PDB entry 8J4Z | electron microscopy, 2.73 A resolution | chains J and E of the 12 polymer chains in the assembly

# Chain J
Protein: Methylcrotonoyl-CoA carboxylase beta chain, mitochondrial
From: Homo sapiens
Notes: EC 6.4.1.4
UniProt: Q9HCC0 (MCCB_HUMAN); numbering as in UniProt (aligned over 1-563)
Amino-acid sequence (563 residues; each row starts with the number of its first residue):
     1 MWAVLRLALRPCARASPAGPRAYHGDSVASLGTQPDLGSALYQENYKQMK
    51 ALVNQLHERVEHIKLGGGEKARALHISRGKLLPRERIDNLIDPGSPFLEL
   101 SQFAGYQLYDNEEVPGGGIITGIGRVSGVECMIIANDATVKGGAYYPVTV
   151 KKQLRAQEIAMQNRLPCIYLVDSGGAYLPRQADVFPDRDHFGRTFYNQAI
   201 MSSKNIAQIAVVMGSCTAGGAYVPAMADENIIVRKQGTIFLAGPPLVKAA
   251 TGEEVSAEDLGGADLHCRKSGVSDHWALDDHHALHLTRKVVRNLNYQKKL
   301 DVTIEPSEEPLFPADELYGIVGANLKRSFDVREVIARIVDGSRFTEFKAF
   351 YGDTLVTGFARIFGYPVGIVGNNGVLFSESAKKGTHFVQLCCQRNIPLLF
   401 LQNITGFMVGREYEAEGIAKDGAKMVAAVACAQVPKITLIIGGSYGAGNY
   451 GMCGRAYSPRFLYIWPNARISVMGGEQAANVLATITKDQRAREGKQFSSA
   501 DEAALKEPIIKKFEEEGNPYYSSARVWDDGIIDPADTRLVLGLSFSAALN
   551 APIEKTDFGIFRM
Disordered / not traced: 1-22
Residues lining bound ligands:
  - BTI (5-(hexahydro-2-oxo-1H-thieno[3,4-d]imidazol-6-yl)pentanal), molecule 1: Ala218, Tyr222, Leu241, Leu246, Ala250
  - BTI, molecule 2: Thr405, Gly406, Phe407, Val409, Tyr445, Gly446, Ala447, Gly448, Val472, Met473, Gln477
  - TW3 (S-[2-[3-[[(2R)-4-[[[(2S,3S,4S,5S)-5-(6-aminopurin-9-yl)-4-oxidanyl-3-phosphonooxy-oxolan-2-yl]methoxy-oxidanyl-phosphoryl]oxy-oxidanyl-phosphoryl]oxy-3,3-dimethyl-2-oxidanyl-butanoyl]amino]propanoylamino]ethyl] 3-methylbut-2-enethioate), molecule 1: Arg78, Ala138, Lys141, Gly142, Ala144, Gly174, Gly175, Ala176, Tyr177, Leu178, Phe191, Ser215, Thr217, Ala218, Gly219
  - TW3, molecule 2: Gly446, Ala447, Tyr450, Val472, Met473, Val481, Leu482, Ile485, Gln489, Arg492
Curated features (UniProtKB/Swiss-Prot):
  - region: Arg343 to Asn372 (Acyl-CoA binding)
  - modified residue: Lys70 (N6-acetyllysine), Lys141 (N6-succinyllysine), Lys495 (N6-acetyllysine), Lys511 (N6-acetyllysine)
  - natural variant: Ser39 (S39F: In MCC2D), Gly68 (G68V: In MCC2D; uncertain significance), Glu99 (E99Q: In MCC2D), Ser101 (S101F: In MCC2D), Gly105 (G105R: In MCC2D; uncertain significance), Gly118 (deletion: In MCC2D), Cys131 (C131F: In MCC2D), Thr139 (T139I: In MCC2D), Tyr146 (Y146N: In MCC2D), Lys152 (K152T: In MCC2D), Arg155 (R155Q: In MCC2D; R155W: In MCC2D), Asn163 (N163D: In MCC2D; uncertain significance), 42 further natural variant entries in UniProt
What the authors report for this chain:
  - binding site for BTI: Ala218, Leu241, Ala242, Leu246, Ala250, Phe407, Val409, Tyr445, Ala447, Met473
  - mutagenesis - L241R, A242F: decreased catalytic activity on TW3
  - catalytic residues: Phe407, Ala447 (proposed by the authors, not directly observed)

# Chain E
Protein: Methylcrotonoyl-CoA carboxylase subunit alpha, mitochondrial
From: Homo sapiens
Notes: EC 6.4.1.4
UniProt: Q96RQ3 (MCCA_HUMAN); residues 1-725 here = UniProt positions 1-725
Amino-acid sequence (725 residues; each row starts with the number of its first residue):
     1 MAAASAVSVLLVAAERNRWHRLPSLLLPPRTWVWRQRTMKYTTATGRNIT
    51 KVLIANRGEIACRVMRTAKKLGVQTVAVYSEADRNSMHVDMADEAYSIGP
   101 APSQQSYLSMEKIIQVAKTSAAQAIHPGCGFLSENMEFAELCKQEGIIFI
   151 GPPPSAIRDMGIKSTSKSIMAAAGVPVVEGYHGEDQSDQCLKEHARRIGY
   201 PVMIKAVRGGGGKGMRIVRSEQEFQEQLESARREAKKSFNDDAMLIEKFV
   251 DTPRHVEVQVFGDHHGNAVYLFERDCSVQRRHQKIIEEAPAPGIKSEVRK
   301 KLGEAAVRAAKAVNYVGAGTVEFIMDSKHNFCFMEMNTRLQVEHPVTEMI
   351 TGTDLVEWQLRIAAGEKIPLSQEEITLQGHAFEARIYAEDPSNNFMPVAG
   401 PLVHLSTPRADPSTRIETGVRQGDEVSVHYDPMIAKLVVWAADRQAALTK
   451 LRYSLRQYNIVGLHTNIDFLLNLSGHPEFEAGNVHTDFIPQHHKQLLLSR
   501 KAAAKESLCQAALGLILKEKAMTDTFTLQAHDQFSPFSSSSGRRLNISYT
   551 RNMTLKDGKNNVAIAVTYNHDGSYSMQIEDKTFQVLGNLYSEGDCTYLKC
   601 SVNGVASKAKLIILENTIYLFSKEGSIEIDIPVPKYLSSVSSQETQGGPL
   651 APMTGTIEKVFVKAGDKVKAGDSLMVMIAMKMEHTIKSPKDGTVKKVFYR
   701 EGAQANRHTPLVEFEEEESDKRESE
Disordered / not traced: 1-45, 182-243, 718-725
What the authors report for this chain:
  - binding site for BTI: Met680

# Chain J / chain E interface
Contacting residue pairs (28):
  Tyr23(J) with Glu519(E); Met522(E), hydrophobic; Thr523(E); Phe526(E)
  His24(J) with Phe526(E)
  Gly25(J) with Met522(E)
  Ser27(J) with Leu637(E)
  Val28(J) with Leu637(E)
  Ala29(J) with Leu637(E)
  Leu325(J) with Met682(E)
  Lys326(J) with Lys681(E), hydrogen bond (side chain-backbone); Met682(E); Glu683(E)
  Val375(J) with Met653(E), hydrophobic; Met680(E), hydrophobic
  Phe377(J) with Arg707(E)
  Thr405(J) with Met680(E); Lys681(E); Met682(E)
  Phe407(J) with Met680(E)
  Met408(J) with Met653(E), hydrophobic; Met680(E), hydrophobic
  Glu412(J) with Thr654(E); Asn706(E)
  Tyr413(J) with Thr654(E); Arg707(E)
  Gly474(J) with Lys681(E)
  Gln477(J) with Lys681(E)
Other interface residues (no listed pair), chain J (23 interface residues in all): Arg327, Gly406, Val409, Tyr445, Met473, Glu476
Other interface residues (no listed pair), chain E (14 interface residues in all): Pro652

# Overview
The interface between chain J and chain E involves 23 residues on one side and 14 on the other, with 1
hydrogen bond. Its one hydrogen-bonded contact is Lys326(J)-Lys681(E). Bound to chain J: compound BTI and
compound TW3. From the paper: catalytic residues Phe407(J) and Ala447(J); L241R and A242F of chain J reduce
catalytic activity on TW3.
Here chain J is Methylcrotonoyl-CoA carboxylase beta chain, mitochondrial and chain E is Methylcrotonoyl-CoA
carboxylase subunit alpha, mitochondrial, both from Homo sapiens. Entry 8J4Z (Human 3-methylcrotonyl-CoA
carboxylase in BCCP-CTS state with substrate) was determined by electron microscopy (same publication as 7YBU,
8J78, 8J7D, 8JAK, 8JAW, 8JXL and 3 further entries).
